9GTS - chains 1f and 1e of the 18 polymer chains in the assembly; structure by electron microscopy, 3.40 A resolution.

Chain 1f (and 1e):
Molecule: Phage tail protein
From: Streptomyces coelicolor A3(2)
Notes: chain 1e of this document is another copy of the same molecule, construct and numbering; everything in this record applies to it too
UniProt: Q9L0N9 (Q9L0N9_STRCO); numbering as in UniProt (aligned over 1-149)
Chain sequence (149 residues; numbered 1 to 149; the number before each row is that of its first residue):
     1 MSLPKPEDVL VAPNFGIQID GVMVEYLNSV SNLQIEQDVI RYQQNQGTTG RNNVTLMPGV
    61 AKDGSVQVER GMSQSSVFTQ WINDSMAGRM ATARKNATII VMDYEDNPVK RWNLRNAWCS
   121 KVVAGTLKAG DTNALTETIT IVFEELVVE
Unresolved in the structure: 1-3

Interface between chain 1f and chain 1e:
Residue-residue contacts (67; chain 1f residue first):
  Met-23(1f) with Glu-7(1e)
  Tyr-26(1f) with Glu-7(1e), hydrogen bond (side chain-backbone)
  Asp-63(1f) with Val-54(1e)
  Arg-70(1f) with Glu-7(1e), salt bridge
  Gly-71(1f) with Leu-10(1e)
  Met-72(1f) with Leu-10(1e); Val-11(1e); Lys-110(1e); Trp-112(1e), hydrophobic
  Ser-73(1f) with Pro-6(1e), hydrogen bond (side chain-backbone); Glu-7(1e); Val-9(1e)
  Gln-74(1f) with Pro-6(1e), hydrogen bond (backbone-backbone); Val-109(1e); Lys-110(1e)
  Ser-75(1f) with Pro-6(1e); Glu-7(1e), hydrogen bond
  Ser-76(1f) with Lys-110(1e)
  Thr-79(1f) with Val-148(1e)
  Ile-82(1f) with Ile-35(1e)
  Ser-85(1f) with Gln-37(1e), hydrogen bond
  Met-86(1f) with Ile-35(1e), hydrophobic; Glu-36(1e); Gln-37(1e); Ala-61(1e), hydrophobic
  Met-90(1f) with Pro-58(1e)
  Arg-94(1f) with Leu-56(1e); Met-57(1e)
  Trp-118(1f) with Gln-37(1e); Val-39(1e), hydrophobic; Leu-56(1e), hydrogen bond (side chain-backbone); Met-57(1e); Pro-58(1e)
  Ser-120(1f) with Glu-36(1e); Gln-37(1e), hydrogen bond (backbone-backbone); Val-39(1e)
  Lys-121(1f) with Gln-34(1e), hydrogen bond; Ile-35(1e); Glu-36(1e)
  Val-122(1f) with Leu-33(1e); Gln-34(1e); Ile-35(1e), hydrogen bond (backbone-backbone)
  Val-123(1f) with Asn-32(1e); Leu-33(1e); Gln-34(1e)
  Ala-124(1f) with Asn-32(1e); Leu-33(1e), hydrogen bond (backbone-backbone); Trp-112(1e), hydrophobic
  Gly-125(1f) with Asn-32(1e)
  Thr-126(1f) with Val-30(1e), hydrogen bond (side chain-backbone); Asn-32(1e), hydrogen bond (backbone-side chain)
  Leu-127(1f) with Phe-15(1e), hydrophobic; Ser-29(1e); Val-30(1e), hydrogen bond (backbone-backbone)
  Lys-128(1f) with Pro-13(1e); Asn-28(1e); Ser-29(1e)
  Ala-129(1f) with Asn-28(1e), hydrogen bond (backbone-backbone)
  Asp-131(1f) with Pro-13(1e)
  Asn-133(1f) with Pro-13(1e)
  Ala-134(1f) with Leu-10(1e), hydrophobic
  Leu-135(1f) with Val-11(1e)
  Val-142(1f) with Leu-56(1e), hydrophobic
  Phe-143(1f) with Leu-56(1e)
  Glu-144(1f) with Val-54(1e); Thr-55(1e); Leu-56(1e), hydrogen bond (side chain-backbone)
Other interface residues (no listed pair), chain 1f (37 interface residues in all): Val-60, Ala-61, Val-77
Other interface residues (no listed pair), chain 1e (35 interface residues in all): Asp-8, Leu-27, Ser-31, Asp-38, Arg-41, Gln-43, Asn-52, Val-101

Summary:
The interface between chain 1f and chain 1e involves 37 residues on one side and 35 on the other, with 15
hydrogen bonds and 1 salt bridge. Among the polar pairs are Arg-70(1f)/Glu-7(1e), Tyr-26(1f)/Glu-7(1e) and
Ser-73(1f)/Pro-6(1e).
Chain 1f and chain 1e are both Phage tail protein (Streptomyces coelicolor A3(2)); the structure, Cryo-EM
structure of a contractile injection system in Streptomyces coelicolor, the cap portion in extended state, was
determined by electron microscopy, deposited together with 9GTP and 9GTR.
